Entry 3CPU (X-ray diffraction, 2.00 A resolution); this record covers chain A.

== Chain A ==
Name: Pancreatic alpha-amylase
From: Homo sapiens
Notes: EC 3.2.1.1
Reference sequence: P04746 (AMYP_HUMAN); residues 1-496 here correspond to UniProt positions 16-511 (UniProt number = residue number + 15)
Amino-acid sequence (496 residues; numbered 1 to 496; the number before each row is that of its first residue):
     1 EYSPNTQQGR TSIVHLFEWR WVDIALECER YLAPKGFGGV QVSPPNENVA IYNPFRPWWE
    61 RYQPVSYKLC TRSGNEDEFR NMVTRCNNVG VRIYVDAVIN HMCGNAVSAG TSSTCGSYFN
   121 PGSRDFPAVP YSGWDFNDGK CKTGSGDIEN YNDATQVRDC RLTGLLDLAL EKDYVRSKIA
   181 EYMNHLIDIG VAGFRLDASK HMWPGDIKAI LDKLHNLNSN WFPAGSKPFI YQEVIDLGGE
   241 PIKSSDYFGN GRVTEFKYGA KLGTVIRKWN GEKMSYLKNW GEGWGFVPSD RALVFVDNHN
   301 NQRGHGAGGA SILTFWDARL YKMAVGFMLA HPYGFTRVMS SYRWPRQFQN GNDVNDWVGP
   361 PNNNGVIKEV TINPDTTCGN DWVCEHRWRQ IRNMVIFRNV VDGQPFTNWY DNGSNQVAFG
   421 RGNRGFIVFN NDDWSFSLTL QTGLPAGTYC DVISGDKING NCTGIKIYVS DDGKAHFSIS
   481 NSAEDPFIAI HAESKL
Disulfide bonds: Cys28-Cys86, Cys70-Cys115, Cys141-Cys160, Cys378-Cys384, Cys450-Cys462
Modified positions: Glu1 (pyroglutamic acid; PCA)
Construct notes: engineered mutation Asn300 (Asp315 in P04746)
Ion coordination: Ca2+: Asn100, Arg158, Asp167, His201
UniProt features mapped onto this chain:
  - active site: Asp197 (Nucleophile), Glu233 (Proton donor)
  - binding site (Ca(2+)): Asn100, Arg158, Asp167, His201
  - binding site (chloride): Arg195, Asn298, Arg337
  - glycosylation: Asn461 (N-linked (GlcNAc...) asparagine)

== Summary ==
Asn100, Arg158, Asp167 and His201 form the Ca2+ site. Curated annotation (UniProt) lists active-site residues
Asp197 and Glu233, 4 Ca2+-binding residues and 3 chloride-binding residues.
Chain A is Pancreatic alpha-amylase (Homo sapiens); the structure, Subsite mapping of the active site of human
pancreatic alpha-amylase using substrates, the pharmacological inhibitor acarbose ..., was determined by X-ray
diffraction (same publication as 2CPU and 1CPU).
